7S6Q - chains A and F of the 8 polymer chains in the assembly; structure by X-ray diffraction, 1.96 A resolution.

# Chain A
Protein: Methane monooxygenase component A alpha chain
Organism: Methylosinus trichosporium OB3b
Notes: EC 1.-.-.-
Reference sequence: A0A2D2D5X0 (A0A2D2D5X0_METTR); numbering as in UniProt (aligned over 12-526)
Sequence (515 residues; numbered 12 to 526; the number before each row is that of its first residue):
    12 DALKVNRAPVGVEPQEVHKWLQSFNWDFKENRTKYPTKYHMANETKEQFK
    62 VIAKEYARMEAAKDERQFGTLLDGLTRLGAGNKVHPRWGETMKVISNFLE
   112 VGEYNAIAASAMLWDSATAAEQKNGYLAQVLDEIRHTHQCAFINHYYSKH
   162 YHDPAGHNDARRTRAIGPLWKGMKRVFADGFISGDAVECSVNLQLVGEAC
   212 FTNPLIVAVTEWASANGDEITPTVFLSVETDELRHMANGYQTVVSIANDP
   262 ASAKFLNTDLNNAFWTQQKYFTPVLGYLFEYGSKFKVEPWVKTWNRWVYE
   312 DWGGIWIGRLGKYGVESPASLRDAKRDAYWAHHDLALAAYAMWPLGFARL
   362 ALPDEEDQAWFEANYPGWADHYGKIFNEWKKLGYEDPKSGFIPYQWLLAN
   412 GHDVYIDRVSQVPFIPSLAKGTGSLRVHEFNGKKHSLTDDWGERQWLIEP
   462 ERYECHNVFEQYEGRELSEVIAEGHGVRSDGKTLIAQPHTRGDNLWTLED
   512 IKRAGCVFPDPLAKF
Bound ions: Fe ion site 1: Glu114, Glu144, His147 (together with benzoic acid); Fe ion site 2: Glu144, Glu209, Glu243, His246 (together with benzoic acid)
Ligand contacts: benzoic acid (BEZ): Leu110, Gly113, Glu114, Ala117, Glu144, His147, Phe188, Phe192, Leu204, Gly208, Glu209, Thr213, Leu216, Glu243, His246
What the authors report for this chain:
  - conformationally variable residues (helix shift, loop rearrangement, side-chain flip): Thr56 to Ile63, Thr129 to Val141, Glu240 to Asn249
  - contacts within the chain: Asp143-His246 (hydrogen bond), Tyr67-Asp143 (hydrogen bond), Asp143-Arg245 (salt bridge)
  - Fe ion coordination: His246

# Chain F
Protein: Methane monooxygenase beta chain
Organism: Methylosinus trichosporium OB3b
Reference sequence: A0A2D2D5X7 (A0A2D2D5X7_METTR); residues 4-395 here = UniProt positions 4-395
Sequence (392 residues; each row starts with the number of its first residue):
     4 PQSSQVTKRGLTDPERAAIIAAAVPDHALDTQRKYHYFIQPRWKRLSEYE
    54 QLSCYAQPNPDWIAGGLDWGDWTQKFHGGRPSWGNESTELRTTDWYRHRD
   104 PARRWHHPYVKDKSEEARYTQRFLAAYSSEGSIRTIDPYWRDEILNKYFG
   154 ALLYSEYGLFNAHSSVGRDCLSDTIRQTAVFAALDKVDNAQMIQMERLFI
   204 AKLVPGFDASTDVPKKIWTTDPIYSGARATVQEIWQGVQDWNEILWAGHA
   254 VYDATFGQFARREFFQRLATVYGDTLTPFFTAQSQTYFQTTRGAIDDLFV
   304 YCLANDSEFGAHNRTFLNAWTEHYLASSVAALKDFVGLYAKVEKVAGATD
   354 RAGVSEALQRVFGDWKIDYADKIGFRVDVDQKVDAVLAGYKN

# Interface between chain A and chain F
Residue-residue contacts (10; chain A residue first):
  Ala13(A) - Glu359(F)
  Ala13(A) - Arg363(F)  hydrogen bond (backbone-side chain)
  Leu14(A) - Glu359(F)
  Leu14(A) - Gln362(F)
  Leu14(A) - Arg363(F)
  Arg18(A) - Asp367(F)  salt bridge
  Arg18(A) - Asp371(F)  salt bridge
  Arg88(A) - Arg12(F)  hydrogen bond (backbone-side chain)
  Leu89(A) - Arg12(F)
  Leu89(A) - Leu14(F)  hydrophobic
Other interface residues (no listed pair), chain A (6 interface residues in all): Lys94
Other interface residues (no listed pair), chain F (9 interface residues in all): Thr15, Ile370

# Summary
6 residues of chain A face 9 of chain F across their interface, with 2 hydrogen bonds and 2 salt bridges.
Polar contacts include Arg18(A)-Asp367(F), Arg18(A)-Asp371(F) and Ala13(A)-Arg363(F). Chain A binds benzoic
acid. The paper reports Fe ion coordination by His246(A); conformational variability at Thr56(A), Thr129(A)
and Glu240(A).
Chain A is Methane monooxygenase component A alpha chain and chain F is Methane monooxygenase beta chain, both
from Methylosinus trichosporium OB3b; the structure, Complex structure of Methane monooxygenase hydroxylase
and regulatory subunit DBL2, was determined by X-ray diffraction, deposited together with 7S6R, 7S6S, 7S6T and
7S7H.
